8HLC - chains A and B of the 9 polymer chains in the assembly; structure by electron microscopy, 2.80 A resolution.

Chain A (and B):
Name: Spike glycoprotein
From: Severe acute respiratory syndrome coronavirus 2
Notes: chain B of this document is another copy of the same molecule, construct and numbering; everything in this record applies to it too
Reference sequence: P0DTC2 (SPIKE_SARS2); residue numbers follow UniProt; this construct covers 1-1273
Amino-acid sequence (1283 residues; row label = number of the first residue in the row):
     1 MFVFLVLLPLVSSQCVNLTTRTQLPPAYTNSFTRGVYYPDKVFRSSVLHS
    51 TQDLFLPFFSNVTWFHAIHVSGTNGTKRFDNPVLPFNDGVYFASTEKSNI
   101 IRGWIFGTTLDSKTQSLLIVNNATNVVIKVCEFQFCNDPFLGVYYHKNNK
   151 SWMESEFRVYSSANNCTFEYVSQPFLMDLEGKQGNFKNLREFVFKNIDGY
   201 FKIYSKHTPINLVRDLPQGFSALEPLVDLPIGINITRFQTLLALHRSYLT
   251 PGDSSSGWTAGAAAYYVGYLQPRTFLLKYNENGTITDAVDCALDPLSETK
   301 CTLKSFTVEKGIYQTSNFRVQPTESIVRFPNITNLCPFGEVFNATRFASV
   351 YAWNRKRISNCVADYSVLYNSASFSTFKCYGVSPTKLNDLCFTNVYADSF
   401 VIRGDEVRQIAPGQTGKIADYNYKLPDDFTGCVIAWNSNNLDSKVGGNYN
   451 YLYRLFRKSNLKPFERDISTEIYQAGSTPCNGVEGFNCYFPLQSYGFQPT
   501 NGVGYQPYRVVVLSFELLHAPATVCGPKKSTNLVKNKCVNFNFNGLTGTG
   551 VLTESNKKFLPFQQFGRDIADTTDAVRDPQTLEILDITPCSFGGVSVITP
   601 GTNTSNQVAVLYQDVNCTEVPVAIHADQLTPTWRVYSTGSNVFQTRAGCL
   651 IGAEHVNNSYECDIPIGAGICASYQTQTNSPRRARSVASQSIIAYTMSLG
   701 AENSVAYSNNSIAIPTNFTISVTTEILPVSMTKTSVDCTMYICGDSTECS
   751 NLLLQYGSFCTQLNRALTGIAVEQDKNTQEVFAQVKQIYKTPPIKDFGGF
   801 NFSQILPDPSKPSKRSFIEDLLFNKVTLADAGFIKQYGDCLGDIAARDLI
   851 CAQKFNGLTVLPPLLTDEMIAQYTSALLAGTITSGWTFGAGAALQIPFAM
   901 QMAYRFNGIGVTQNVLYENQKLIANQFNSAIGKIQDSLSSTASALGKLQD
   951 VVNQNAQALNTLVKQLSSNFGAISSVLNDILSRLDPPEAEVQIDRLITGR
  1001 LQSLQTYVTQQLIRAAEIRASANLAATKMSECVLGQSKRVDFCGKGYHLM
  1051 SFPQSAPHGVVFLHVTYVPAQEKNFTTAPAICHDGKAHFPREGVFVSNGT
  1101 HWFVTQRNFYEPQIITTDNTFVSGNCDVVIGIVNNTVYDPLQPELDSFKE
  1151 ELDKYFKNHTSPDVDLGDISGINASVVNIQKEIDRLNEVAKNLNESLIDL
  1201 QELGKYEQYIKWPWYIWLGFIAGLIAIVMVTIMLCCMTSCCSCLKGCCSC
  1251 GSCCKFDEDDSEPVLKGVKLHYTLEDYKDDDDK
Unresolved in the structure: 1-13, 73-79, 180-184, 246-256, 619-632, 677-689, 942-943, 1147-1283
Sequence notes: engineered mutation Pro-986 (Lys in P0DTC2), Pro-987 (Val in P0DTC2); expression tag (1274-1283)
Disulfides: Cys-15/Cys-136, Cys-131/Cys-166, Cys-291/Cys-301, Cys-336/Cys-361, Cys-379/Cys-432, Cys-391/Cys-525, Cys-480/Cys-488, Cys-538/Cys-590, Cys-617/Cys-649, Cys-662/Cys-671, Cys-738/Cys-760, Cys-743/Cys-749, Cys-840/Cys-851, Cys-1032/Cys-1043, Cys-1082/Cys-1126
Covalent attachments: N-acetylglucosamine (NAG) linked to Asn-17, Asn-61, Asn-122, Asn-165, Asn-234, Asn-282, Asn-331, Asn-343, Asn-603, Asn-616, Asn-657, Asn-709, Asn-717, Asn-801, Asn-1074, Asn-1098, Asn-1134
Residues lining bound ligands:
  - linoleic acid (EIC), molecule 1: Cys-336, Pro-337, Phe-338, Val-341, Phe-342, Ile-358, Ala-363, Tyr-365, Leu-368, Tyr-369, Phe-374, Phe-377, Leu-387, Phe-392, Val-395, Ile-434, Leu-513, Phe-515, Val-524
  - linoleic acid (EIC), molecule 2: Arg-408, Gln-409, Thr-415, Gly-416
UniProt features mapped onto this chain:
  - region: Asn-280 to Cys-301 (Putative superantigen), Arg-403 to Asp-405 (Integrin-binding motif), Asn-448 to Phe-456 (Immunodominant HLA epitope recognized by the CD8+), Pro-681 to Ala-684 (Putative superantigen), Ser-816 to Tyr-837 (Fusion peptide 1), Lys-835 to Phe-855 (Fusion peptide 2), Asp-1163 to Glu-1202 (Heptad repeat 2)
  - motif: Met-1237 to Cys-1241 (Binding to host endocytosis trafficking protein SNX27), Asp-1257 to Glu-1262 (Diacidic ER export motif (host COPII)), Ser-1261 to Gly-1267 (Binding to host plasma membrane localising/FERM domain proteins), Lys-1269 to Thr-1273 (KxHxx, ER retrieval signal (COPI))
  - site (Cleavage): Arg-685, Ser-686, Arg-815, Ser-816
  - lipidation (S-palmitoyl cysteine): Cys-1235, Cys-1236, Cys-1240, Cys-1241, Cys-1243, Cys-1247, Cys-1248, Cys-1250, Cys-1253, Cys-1254
  - glycosylation: Asn-17 (N-linked (GlcNAc...) (complex) asparagine), Asn-61 (N-linked (GlcNAc...) (hybrid) asparagine), Asn-74 (N-linked (GlcNAc...) (complex) asparagine), Asn-122 (N-linked (GlcNAc...) (hybrid) asparagine), Asn-149 (N-linked (GlcNAc...) (complex) asparagine), Asn-165 (N-linked (GlcNAc...) (complex) asparagine), Asn-234 (N-linked (GlcNAc...) (high mannose) asparagine), Asn-282 (N-linked (GlcNAc...) (complex) asparagine), Thr-323 (O-linked (GalNAc) threonine), Ser-325 (O-linked (HexNAc...) serine), Asn-331 (N-linked (GlcNAc...) (complex) asparagine), Asn-343 (N-linked (GlcNAc...) (complex) asparagine), Asn-603 (N-linked (GlcNAc...) (hybrid) asparagine), Asn-616 (N-linked (GlcNAc...) (complex) asparagine), Asn-657 (N-linked (GlcNAc...) (complex) asparagine), Thr-676 (O-linked (GlcNAc...) threonine), Thr-678 (O-linked (GlcNAc...) threonine), Asn-709 (N-linked (GlcNAc...) (high mannose) asparagine), Asn-717 (N-linked (GlcNAc...) (hybrid) asparagine), Asn-801 (N-linked (GlcNAc...) (hybrid) asparagine) and 6 more in UniProt
  - natural variant: Leu-5 (L5F: In strain: Iota/B.1.526), Ser-13 (S13I: In strain: Epsilon/B.1.427/B.1.429), Leu-18 (L18F: In strain: Beta/B.1.351, Gamma/P.1 and 1 more), Thr-19 (T19I: In strain: Omicron/BQ.1.1, Omicron/XBB.1.5 and 1 more; T19R: In strain: Delta/B.1.617.2, Omicron/BA.2 and 4 more), Thr-20 (T20N: In strain: Gamma/P.1), Leu-24 to Ala-27 (sequence variant, change not given here; In strain: Omicron/BA.2, Omicron/BA.2.12.1 and 6 more), Pro-26 (P26S: In strain: Gamma/P.1), Gln-52 (Q52H: In strain: Omicron/EG.5.1), Ala-67 (A67V: In strain: Eta/B.1.525, Omicron/BA.1), His-69 to Val-70 (deletion: In strain: Alpha/B.1.1.7, Eta/B.1.525 and 5 more), Gly-75 (G75V: In strain: Lambda/C.37), Thr-76 (T76I: In strain: Lambda/C.37), 83 further natural variant entries in UniProt
  - mutagenesis: His-69 to Val-70 (Increased incorporation of cleaved spike into virions), Asn-121 (N121Q: Partial loss of biliverdin affinity), Arg-190 (R190K: Partial loss of biliverdin affinity), Asn-234 (N234Q: Increased resistance to neutralizing antibodies), Asn-331 (N331Q: Reduced viral infectivity), Asn-343 (N343Q: Reduced viral infectivity), Leu-452 (L452R: Increased resistance to neutralizing antibodies. Decreases HLA binding to NF9 epitope. Increased binding affinity to human ACE2), Tyr-453 (Y453F: Decreased HLA binding to NF9 epitope. Increased binding affinity to human ACE2), Ala-475 (A475V: Increased resistance to neutralizing antibodies), Val-483 (V483A: Increased resistance to neutralizing antibodies), Glu-484 (E484D: Increased replication in human TMEM106B overexpressing cells), Phe-490 (F490L: Increased resistance to neutralizing antibodies and human covalescent sera neutralization), 16 further mutagenesis entries in UniProt
From the paper describing this entry:
  - post-translational modification sites: Asn-17, Asn-122, Asn-165

Interface between chain A and chain B:
Contacting residue pairs (201; chain A residue first):
  Thr-302(A) / Thr-761(B)
  Gln-314(A) / Leu-861(B)
  Asn-317(A) / Asp-737(B)  hydrogen bond (backbone-side chain)
  Asn-317(A) / Met-740(B)
  Arg-319(A) / Asp-737(B)  salt bridge
  Arg-319(A) / Thr-739(B)
  Arg-319(A) / Gly-744(B)
  Arg-355(A) / Tyr-200(B)
  Gly-381(A) / Arg-983(B)  hydrogen bond (backbone-side chain)
  Val-382(A) / Arg-983(B)
  Ser-383(A) / Arg-983(B)  hydrogen bond (backbone-backbone)
  Ser-383(A) / Leu-984(B)
  Ser-383(A) / Asp-985(B)  hydrogen bond
  Ser-383(A) / Glu-988(B)  hydrogen bond
  Thr-385(A) / Asp-985(B)
  Lys-386(A) / Leu-981(B)
  Lys-386(A) / Arg-983(B)
  Lys-386(A) / Leu-984(B)
  Asn-394(A) / Asp-228(B)
  Tyr-396(A) / Tyr-200(B)
  Tyr-396(A) / Pro-230(B)
  Arg-403(A) / Ser-373(B)
  Asp-405(A) / Ser-373(B)  hydrogen bond
  Asp-405(A) / Phe-374(B)
  Asp-405(A) / Ser-375(B)
  Arg-408(A) / Phe-374(B)  hydrogen bond (side chain-backbone)
  Arg-408(A) / Ser-375(B)
  Arg-408(A) / Phe-377(B)
  Gly-413(A) / Pro-384(B)
  Gln-414(A) / Thr-385(B)
  Thr-415(A) / Tyr-365(B)  hydrogen bond
  Thr-415(A) / Phe-377(B)
  Thr-415(A) / Pro-384(B)
  Gly-416(A) / Tyr-369(B)  hydrogen bond (backbone-side chain)
  Lys-417(A) / Tyr-369(B)
  Asp-420(A) / Tyr-369(B)  hydrogen bond
  Tyr-421(A) / Tyr-369(B)  hydrophobic
  Pro-426(A) / Asp-198(B)
  Pro-463(A) / Asp-198(B)
  Pro-463(A) / Gly-199(B)
  Phe-464(A) / Asp-198(B)
  Phe-464(A) / Gly-199(B)
  Phe-464(A) / Gly-232(B)
  Glu-465(A) / Gly-232(B)
  Glu-465(A) / Asn-234(B)
  Arg-466(A) / Gln-115(B)
  Arg-466(A) / Ile-231(B)
  Arg-466(A) / Gly-232(B)  hydrogen bond (backbone-backbone)
  Ile-468(A) / Gln-115(B)
  Ile-468(A) / Glu-132(B)
  Ser-469(A) / Lys-113(B)
  Glu-471(A) / Lys-113(B)
  Tyr-505(A) / Ser-373(B)
  Leu-517(A) / Arg-983(B)
  Leu-518(A) / Ser-982(B)
  Gly-545(A) / Ser-982(B)  hydrogen bond (backbone-side chain)
  Leu-546(A) / Asp-979(B)
  Thr-547(A) / Asn-978(B)
  Thr-547(A) / Ser-982(B)
  Gly-548(A) / Asn-978(B)
  Val-551(A) / Tyr-837(B)
  Lys-557(A) / Phe-43(B)
  Lys-558(A) / Phe-43(B)
  Phe-559(A) / Phe-43(B)  hydrophobic
  Leu-560(A) / Tyr-38(B)  hydrophobic
  Leu-560(A) / Glu-224(B)
  Phe-562(A) / Tyr-38(B)  hydrophobic
  Phe-562(A) / Lys-41(B)
  Phe-562(A) / Glu-224(B)
  Phe-562(A) / Pro-225(B)
  Gln-563(A) / Lys-41(B)
  Gln-563(A) / Val-42(B)  hydrogen bond (side chain-backbone)
  Gln-563(A) / Phe-43(B)
  Phe-565(A) / Phe-43(B)  hydrogen bond (backbone-backbone)
  Gly-566(A) / Phe-43(B)
  Arg-567(A) / Val-42(B)
  Arg-567(A) / Phe-43(B)  hydrogen bond (backbone-backbone)
  Arg-567(A) / Arg-44(B)
  Arg-567(A) / Asp-979(B)  salt bridge
  Ile-569(A) / Lys-964(B)
  Ile-569(A) / Ser-967(B)  hydrogen bond (backbone-side chain)
  Ala-570(A) / Leu-966(B)
  Ala-570(A) / Ser-967(B)  hydrogen bond (backbone-side chain)
  Asp-571(A) / Ser-967(B)
  Asp-571(A) / Ser-975(B)
  Asp-571(A) / Val-976(B)
  Asp-586(A) / Asp-843(B)
  Thr-588(A) / Tyr-837(B)
  Thr-588(A) / Leu-841(B)
  Thr-588(A) / Gly-842(B)  hydrogen bond (side chain-backbone)
  Pro-589(A) / Tyr-837(B)  hydrogen bond (backbone-side chain)
  Pro-589(A) / Phe-855(B)  hydrophobic
  Cys-590(A) / Asp-745(B)
  Ser-591(A) / Met-740(B)
  Ser-591(A) / Phe-855(B)
  Phe-592(A) / Lys-835(B)
  Phe-592(A) / Gln-836(B)
  Phe-592(A) / Tyr-837(B)  hydrophobic
  Phe-592(A) / Lys-854(B)
  Phe-592(A) / Phe-855(B)  hydrophobic
  Gln-613(A) / Phe-833(B)
  Gln-613(A) / Ile-834(B)
  Gln-613(A) / Thr-859(B)
  Asp-614(A) / Lys-835(B)
  Asp-614(A) / Gln-836(B)
  Asp-614(A) / Lys-854(B)  salt bridge
  Asn-616(A) / Gln-836(B)  hydrogen bond (backbone-side chain)
  Arg-634(A) / Tyr-837(B)
  Arg-646(A) / Thr-866(B)
  Ala-647(A) / Ile-834(B)
  Ala-647(A) / Pro-862(B)  hydrophobic
  Gly-648(A) / Ile-834(B)
  Pro-665(A) / Leu-864(B)  hydrophobic
  Gly-667(A) / Pro-863(B)
  Ala-668(A) / Pro-863(B)  hydrogen bond (backbone-backbone)
  Ala-668(A) / Leu-864(B)
  Ala-668(A) / Thr-866(B)
  Gly-669(A) / Leu-864(B)  hydrogen bond (backbone-backbone)
  Gly-669(A) / Met-869(B)
  Thr-696(A) / Met-869(B)
  Met-697(A) / Leu-865(B)  hydrophobic
  Met-697(A) / Met-869(B)  hydrophobic
  Leu-699(A) / Lys-786(B)
  Leu-699(A) / Ile-788(B)  hydrophobic
  Leu-699(A) / Met-869(B)
  Leu-699(A) / Gln-872(B)
  Leu-699(A) / Tyr-873(B)  hydrogen bond (backbone-side chain)
  Gly-700(A) / Ile-788(B)
  Ala-701(A) / Lys-786(B)
  Ala-701(A) / Gln-787(B)
  Ala-701(A) / Ile-788(B)  hydrogen bond (backbone-backbone)
  Glu-702(A) / Ile-788(B)
  Glu-702(A) / Lys-790(B)
  Asn-703(A) / Gln-787(B)  hydrogen bond
  Asn-703(A) / Ile-788(B)  hydrogen bond (backbone-backbone)
  Asn-703(A) / Tyr-789(B)
  Asn-703(A) / Lys-790(B)  hydrogen bond (backbone-backbone)
  Val-705(A) / Thr-883(B)
  Val-705(A) / Ser-884(B)
  Val-705(A) / Gln-895(B)
  Ala-706(A) / Gln-895(B)  hydrogen bond (backbone-side chain)
  Tyr-707(A) / Pro-792(B)  hydrophobic
  Tyr-707(A) / Ile-794(B)
  Tyr-707(A) / Asp-796(B)  hydrogen bond (side chain-backbone)
  Tyr-707(A) / Phe-797(B)
  Tyr-707(A) / Ile-896(B)
  Tyr-707(A) / Pro-897(B)  hydrophobic
  Tyr-707(A) / Phe-898(B)  hydrogen bond (side chain-backbone)
  Asn-709(A) / Asp-796(B)  hydrogen bond
  Asn-709(A) / Pro-897(B)
  Ser-711(A) / Gln-895(B)
  Ser-711(A) / Ile-896(B)
  Ser-711(A) / Pro-897(B)
  Ile-712(A) / Gln-895(B)
  Ile-712(A) / Ile-896(B)  hydrophobic
  Ala-713(A) / Leu-894(B)
  Ala-713(A) / Gln-895(B)  hydrogen bond (backbone-backbone)
  Pro-715(A) / Leu-894(B)  hydrophobic
  Gln-957(A) / Arg-765(B)
  Thr-961(A) / Arg-765(B)
  Gln-965(A) / Ser-758(B)  hydrogen bond
  Gln-965(A) / Phe-759(B)
  Gln-965(A) / Gln-762(B)  hydrogen bond
  Ser-968(A) / Gln-755(B)  hydrogen bond (side chain-backbone)
  Asn-969(A) / Gln-755(B)
  Phe-970(A) / Tyr-756(B)
  Phe-970(A) / Phe-759(B)  hydrophobic
  Gly-971(A) / Tyr-756(B)  hydrogen bond (backbone-side chain)
  Gly-971(A) / Asp-994(B)
  Asp-985(A) / Asp-427(B)
  Pro-987(A) / Asp-427(B)
  Ser-1003(A) / Phe-759(B)
  Thr-1006(A) / Gln-1005(B)
  Ile-1013(A) / Leu-1012(B)  hydrophobic
  Arg-1039(A) / Glu-1031(B)  salt bridge
  Arg-1039(A) / Arg-1039(B)
  Val-1040(A) / Ser-1030(B)
  Val-1040(A) / Glu-1031(B)
  Val-1040(A) / Gly-1035(B)
  Asp-1041(A) / Gly-889(B)
  Asp-1041(A) / Ser-1030(B)
  Lys-1045(A) / Gly-889(B)  hydrogen bond (side chain-backbone)
  Gly-1046(A) / Ala-890(B)
  Tyr-1047(A) / Ala-890(B)
  Val-1068(A) / Ala-890(B)
  Glu-1072(A) / Leu-894(B)
  Asn-1074(A) / Gln-895(B)  hydrogen bond
  Thr-1077(A) / Pro-897(B)
  Thr-1077(A) / Met-900(B)
  Pro-1079(A) / Tyr-917(B)  hydrophobic
  Phe-1089(A) / Asn-914(B)
  Phe-1089(A) / Tyr-917(B)  hydrophobic
  Pro-1090(A) / Gln-913(B)  hydrogen bond (backbone-side chain)
  Val-1094(A) / Met-900(B)  hydrophobic
  Val-1094(A) / Tyr-904(B)
  Arg-1107(A) / Tyr-904(B)
  Arg-1107(A) / Asn-907(B)
  Phe-1121(A) / Asn-914(B)
  Ser-1123(A) / Asn-914(B)  hydrogen bond
  Ser-1123(A) / Glu-918(B)  hydrogen bond
  Ile-1130(A) / Gln-920(B)
Other interface residues (no listed pair), chain A (145 interface residues in all): Gln-52, Ser-316, Leu-390, Asp-428, Thr-430, Leu-455, Phe-456, His-519, Ala-520, Thr-553, Asn-556, Gln-564, Asp-568, Val-615, Cys-662, Ile-670, Cys-671, Ser-704, Ser-708, Asn-710, Pro-986, Gln-1002, Thr-1009, Gln-1010, Phe-1042, Pro-1069, Ala-1078, Arg-1091, Gly-1093, Val-1128, Val-1129, Leu-1141, Leu-1145
Other interface residues (no listed pair), chain B (129 interface residues in all): Asp-40, Asn-165, Ile-233, Ser-366, Asn-370, Ser-735, Asn-751, Leu-754, Gln-784, Ala-846, Gly-857, Glu-868, Ile-882, Trp-886, Ala-892, Lys-921, Val-963, Thr-1009, Ile-1013, Thr-1027, Leu-1034, Leu-1141, Glu-1144, Leu-1145

Overview:
145 residues of chain A face 129 of chain B across their interface; the contacts include 41 hydrogen bonds and
4 salt bridges. Polar contacts include Arg-319(A)/Asp-737(B), Arg-567(A)/Asp-979(B) and Asp-614(A)/Lys-854(B).
Chain A binds linoleic acid. From the paper: modification sites Asn-17(A), Asn-122(A) and Asn-165(A).
Both chains are Spike glycoprotein (Severe acute respiratory syndrome coronavirus 2). Entry 8HLC (S protein of
SARS-CoV-2 in complex with 3711) was determined by electron microscopy (same publication as 8HLD).
